4GXQ - chain A; structure by X-ray diffraction, 2.00 A resolution.

== Chain A ==
Protein: Malonyl CoA synthetase, Benzoate-CoA ligase Chimeric protein
Source organism: Rhodopseudomonas palustris
Notes: EC 6.2.1.-; fragment: UNP Q6ND88 residues 1-443, 466-506 and UNP Q13WK3 473-497
Reference sequence: chimeric construct of Q6ND88, Q13WK3: residues 1-443 from Q6ND88 (Q6ND88_RHOPA) positions 1-443 (same numbers); residues 444-468 from Q13WK3 positions 473-497 (UniProt number = residue number + 29); residues 469-506 from Q6ND88 (Q6ND88_RHOPA) positions 466-503 (UniProt number = residue number - 3)
Chain sequence (506 residues; numbered 1 to 506; the number before each row is that of its first residue):
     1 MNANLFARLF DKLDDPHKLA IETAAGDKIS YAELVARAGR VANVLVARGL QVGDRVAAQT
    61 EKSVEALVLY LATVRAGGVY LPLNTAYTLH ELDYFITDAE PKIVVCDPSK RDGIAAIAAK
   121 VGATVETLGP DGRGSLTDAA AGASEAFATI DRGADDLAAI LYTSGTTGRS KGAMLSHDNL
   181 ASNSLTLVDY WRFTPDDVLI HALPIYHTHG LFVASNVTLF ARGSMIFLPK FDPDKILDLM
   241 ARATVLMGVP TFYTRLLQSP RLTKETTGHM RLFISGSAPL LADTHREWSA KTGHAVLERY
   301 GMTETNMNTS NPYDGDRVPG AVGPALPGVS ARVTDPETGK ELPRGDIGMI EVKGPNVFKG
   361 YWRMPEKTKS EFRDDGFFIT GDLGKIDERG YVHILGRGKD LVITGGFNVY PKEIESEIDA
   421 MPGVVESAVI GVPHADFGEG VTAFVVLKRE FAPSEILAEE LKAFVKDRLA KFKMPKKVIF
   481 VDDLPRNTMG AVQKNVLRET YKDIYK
Sequence notes: engineered mutation Ala491 (Lys488 in Q6ND88)
Modified / non-standard residues: Lys12, Lys18, Lys28, Lys62, Lys102, Lys110, Lys120, Lys171, Lys230, Lys235, Lys264, Lys291, Lys340, Lys353, Lys359, Lys367, Lys369, Lys385, Lys399, Lys412, Lys448, Lys462, Lys466, Lys471, Lys473, Lys476, Lys477, Lys494, Lys502, Lys506 (n-dimethyl-lysine; MLY)
Ligand contacts:
  - ATP (adenosine-5'-triphosphate): Thr163, Ser164, Gly165, Thr166, Thr167, Gly168, Ser170, Lys171, His207, Gly276, Ser277, Ala278, Pro279, Glu298, Arg299, Tyr300, Gly301, Met302, Thr303, Glu304, Val322, Asp382, Ile394, Arg397
  - carbonate ion (CO3): His207, Thr208, His209, Ser277, Arg299, Tyr300, Gly301, Met302, Met307
What the authors report for this chain:
  - post-translational modification sites: Lys494

== Overview ==
Chain A binds ATP and carbonate ion. From the paper: a modification site at Lys494.
Chain A is Malonyl CoA synthetase, Benzoate-CoA ligase Chimeric protein (Rhodopseudomonas palustris); the
structure, Crystal Structure of ATP bound RpMatB-BxBclM chimera B1, was determined by X-ray diffraction
together with 4GXR from the same study.
